PDB entry 4V4O | X-ray diffraction, 2.80 A resolution | chains F and G of the 21 polymer chains in the assembly

# Chain F (and G)
Molecule: cpn60(GroEL)
From: Thermus thermophilus
Notes: chain G of this document is another copy of the same molecule, construct and numbering; everything in this record applies to it too
UniProtKB: P61490 (CH60_THET2); aligned to UniProt positions 1-543 over residues 2-544 (the alignment contains insertions or deletions, so no single offset holds)
Amino-acid sequence (543 residues; numbered 2 to 544; the number before each row is that of its first residue):
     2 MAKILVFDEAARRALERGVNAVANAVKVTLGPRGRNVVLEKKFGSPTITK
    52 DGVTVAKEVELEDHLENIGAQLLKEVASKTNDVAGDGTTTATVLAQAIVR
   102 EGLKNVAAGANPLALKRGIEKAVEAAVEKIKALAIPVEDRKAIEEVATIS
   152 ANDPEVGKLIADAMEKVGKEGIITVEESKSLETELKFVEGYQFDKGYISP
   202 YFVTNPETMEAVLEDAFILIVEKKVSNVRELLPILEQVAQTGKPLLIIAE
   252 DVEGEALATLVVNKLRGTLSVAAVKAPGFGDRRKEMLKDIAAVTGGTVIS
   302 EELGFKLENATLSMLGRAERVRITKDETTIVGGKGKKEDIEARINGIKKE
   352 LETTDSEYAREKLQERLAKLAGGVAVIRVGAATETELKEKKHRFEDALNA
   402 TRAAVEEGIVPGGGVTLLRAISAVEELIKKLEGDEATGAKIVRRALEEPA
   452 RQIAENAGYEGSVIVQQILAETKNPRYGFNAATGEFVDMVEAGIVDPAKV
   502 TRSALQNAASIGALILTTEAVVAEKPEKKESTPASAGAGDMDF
Not modelled in the structure: 2, 532-544 (chain G: 2, 528-544)
Metal / ion sites: Mg2+: Asp-87 (together with ADP)
Ligand contacts: ADP (adenosine-5'-diphosphate): Thr-30, Leu-31, Gly-32, Pro-33, Lys-51, Asp-87, Gly-88, Thr-89, Thr-90, Thr-91, Ile-150, Asn-153, Gly-413, Gly-414, Gly-415, Ile-454, Phe-480, Asn-481, Ala-482, Ala-483, Met-490, Ile-495, Val-496, Asp-497
Curated features (UniProtKB/Swiss-Prot):
  - binding site (ATP): Thr-30 to Pro-33, Lys-51, Asp-87 to Thr-91, Gly-414, Asn-481 to Ala-483, Asp-497

# How chain F and chain G interact
Contacting residue pairs - 74 pairs, chain F then chain G:
  Ala-3(F) / Glu-61(G)  hydrogen bond (backbone-backbone)
  Ala-3(F) / Leu-62(G)
  Ala-3(F) / Glu-63(G)
  Lys-4(F) / Glu-59(G)  salt bridge
  Lys-4(F) / Glu-61(G)  hydrogen bond (backbone-backbone)
  Leu-6(F) / Ala-22(G)
  Leu-6(F) / Ala-26(G)  hydrophobic
  Leu-6(F) / Val-60(G)  hydrophobic
  Phe-8(F) / Asn-25(G)
  Phe-8(F) / Ala-26(G)  hydrophobic
  Phe-8(F) / Val-29(G)  hydrophobic
  Arg-13(F) / Arg-36(G)
  His-65(F) / Glu-41(G)  salt bridge
  Ile-69(F) / Val-39(G)  hydrophobic
  Ile-69(F) / Glu-41(G)
  Ile-69(F) / Pro-47(G)  hydrophobic
  Gln-72(F) / Phe-44(G)
  Gln-72(F) / Gly-45(G)
  Gln-72(F) / Ser-46(G)
  Leu-73(F) / Pro-47(G)
  Glu-76(F) / Ser-46(G)  hydrogen bond
  Glu-76(F) / Thr-384(G)
  Glu-76(F) / Glu-385(G)  hydrogen bond (side chain-backbone)
  Glu-76(F) / Thr-386(G)  hydrogen bond
  Lys-80(F) / Ala-383(G)
  Ala-111(F) / Arg-36(G)
  Asn-112(F) / Arg-34(G)
  Pro-113(F) / Arg-36(G)
  Leu-114(F) / Pro-33(G)
  Leu-114(F) / Arg-34(G)
  Leu-114(F) / Gly-35(G)
  Lys-117(F) / Glu-387(G)  salt bridge
  Arg-118(F) / Arg-34(G)
  Glu-286(F) / Pro-201(G)
  Lys-289(F) / Tyr-202(G)  hydrogen bond
  Glu-303(F) / Ser-200(G)
  Glu-303(F) / Leu-258(G)
  Glu-303(F) / Ala-259(G)
  Glu-303(F) / Val-262(G)
  Leu-304(F) / Tyr-202(G)
  Leu-304(F) / Val-262(G)  hydrophobic
  Leu-304(F) / Val-263(G)
  Leu-304(F) / Leu-266(G)  hydrophobic
  Gly-305(F) / Ala-259(G)
  Glu-351(F) / Lys-326(G)  salt bridge
  Leu-364(F) / Lys-326(G)
  Arg-503(F) / Leu-182(G)
  Gln-507(F) / Leu-182(G)
  Gln-507(F) / Ala-383(G)
  Asn-508(F) / Ala-383(G)
  Asn-508(F) / Thr-384(G)
  Ser-511(F) / Thr-384(G)  hydrogen bond
  Ser-511(F) / Glu-387(G)  hydrogen bond
  Ile-512(F) / Thr-384(G)
  Leu-515(F) / Ile-49(G)  hydrophobic
  Leu-515(F) / Glu-387(G)
  Thr-518(F) / Arg-36(G)
  Thr-518(F) / Asn-37(G)  hydrogen bond
  Thr-519(F) / Asn-37(G)
  Thr-519(F) / Val-39(G)
  Glu-520(F) / Val-29(G)
  Glu-520(F) / Arg-36(G)  salt bridge
  Glu-520(F) / Asn-37(G)  hydrogen bond (backbone-backbone)
  Ala-521(F) / Asn-37(G)
  Ala-521(F) / Val-38(G)
  Ala-521(F) / Val-39(G)  hydrogen bond (backbone-backbone)
  Val-522(F) / Val-39(G)
  Val-523(F) / Val-39(G)  hydrogen bond (backbone-backbone)
  Val-523(F) / Leu-40(G)  hydrophobic
  Val-523(F) / Glu-41(G)  hydrogen bond (backbone-backbone)
  Val-523(F) / Glu-59(G)
  Ala-524(F) / Glu-41(G)
  Glu-525(F) / Glu-41(G)  hydrogen bond (backbone-side chain)
  Lys-526(F) / Glu-63(G)  salt bridge
Interface residues without a listed pair, chain F (46 interface residues in all): Leu-16, Val-107, Ser-301, Glu-302, Lys-350, Asp-356, Leu-517
Interface residues without a listed pair, chain G (42 interface residues in all): Lys-180, Glu-208, Met-210, Gly-255

# Summary
The interface between chain F and chain G involves 46 residues on one side and 42 on the other, with 14
hydrogen bonds and 6 salt bridges. Among the polar pairs are Lys-4(F)/Glu-59(G), His-65(F)/Glu-41(G) and
Lys-117(F)/Glu-387(G). Bound to chain F: ADP.
Chain F and chain G are both cpn60(GroEL) (Thermus thermophilus); the structure, Crystal Structure of the
Chaperonin Complex Cpn60/Cpn10/(ADP)7 from Thermus Thermophilus, was determined by X-ray diffraction.
